6R2O - chains C and D of the 4 polymer chains in the assembly; structure by X-ray diffraction, 2.46 A resolution.

== Chain C ==
Molecule: Hemoglobin subunit alpha
Organism: Equus caballus
UniProt: P01958 (HBA_HORSE); residues 1-141 here correspond to UniProt positions 2-142 (UniProt number = residue number + 1)
Chain sequence (141 residues; numbered 1 to 141; the number before each row is that of its first residue):
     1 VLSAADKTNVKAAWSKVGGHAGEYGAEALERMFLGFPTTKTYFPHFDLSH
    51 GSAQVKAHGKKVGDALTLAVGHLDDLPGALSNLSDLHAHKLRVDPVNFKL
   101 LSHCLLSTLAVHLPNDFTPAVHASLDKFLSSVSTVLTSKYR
Ion coordination: heme Fe near H87 (its only coordinating residue here)
Ligand contacts: heme (HEM): M32, T39, Y42, F43, H45, F46, H58, K61, V62, A65, L66, L83, L86, H87, L91, V93, N97, F98, L101, V132, L136
UniProt features mapped onto this chain:
  - binding site (O2): H58
  - binding site (heme b): H87
  - modified residue: S3 (Phosphoserine), K7 (N6-succinyllysine), T8 (Phosphothreonine), K11 (N6-succinyllysine), K16 (N6-acetyllysine), Y24 (Phosphotyrosine), K40 (N6-succinyllysine), S49 (Phosphoserine), S102 (Phosphoserine), T108 (Phosphothreonine), S124 (Phosphoserine), S131 (Phosphoserine), T134 (Phosphothreonine), T137 (Phosphothreonine), S138 (Phosphoserine)

== Chain D ==
Molecule: Hemoglobin subunit beta
Organism: Equus caballus
UniProt: P02062 (HBB_HORSE); numbering as in UniProt (aligned over 1-145)
Chain sequence (145 residues; numbered 1 to 145; the number before each row is that of its first residue):
     1 VQLSGEEKAAVLALWDKVNEEEVGGEALGRLLVVYPWTQRFFDSFGDLSN
    51 PGAVMGNPKVKAHGKKVLHSFGEGVHHLDNLKGTFAALSELHCDKLHVDP
   101 ENFRLLGNVLVVVLARHFGKDFTPELQASYQKVVAGVANALAHKY
Ion coordination: Na+ near Y35 (its only coordinating residue here); heme Fe near H92 (its only coordinating residue here)
Ligand contacts: heme (HEM): L31, T38, F41, F42, F45, H63, K66, V67, S70, F71, F85, L88, L91, H92, L96, V98, N102, F103, L106, V137, L141
UniProt features mapped onto this chain:
  - binding site (heme b): H63, H92
  - modified residue: V1 (N-acetylvaline), S44 (Phosphoserine), K59 (N6-acetyllysine), K82 (N6-acetyllysine), C93 (S-nitrosocysteine), K144 (N6-acetyllysine)

== Chain C / chain D interface ==
Contacting residue pairs - 41 pairs, chain C then chain D:
  E30(C) - P124(D)
  R31(C) - F122(D)  hydrogen bond (side chain-backbone)
  R31(C) - T123(D)  hydrogen bond (side chain-backbone)
  R31(C) - P124(D)
  R31(C) - Q127(D)  hydrogen bond
  L34(C) - P124(D)  hydrophobic
  L34(C) - E125(D)
  L34(C) - A128(D)
  G35(C) - A128(D)
  F36(C) - Q131(D)
  H50(C) - E125(D)  salt bridge
  K99(C) - R104(D)
  H103(C) - N108(D)
  H103(C) - V111(D)
  H103(C) - V112(D)
  H103(C) - Q127(D)
  H103(C) - Q131(D)  hydrogen bond
  S107(C) - V112(D)
  S107(C) - A115(D)
  S107(C) - Q127(D)  hydrogen bond
  A110(C) - V112(D)
  A110(C) - A115(D)
  A110(C) - R116(D)
  V111(C) - A115(D)  hydrophobic
  V111(C) - G119(D)
  V111(C) - K120(D)
  H112(C) - K120(D)
  P114(C) - R116(D)  hydrogen bond (backbone-side chain)
  F117(C) - R30(D)  hydrogen bond (backbone-side chain)
  F117(C) - V112(D)  hydrophobic
  F117(C) - R116(D)
  T118(C) - R30(D)  hydrogen bond (backbone-side chain)
  P119(C) - R30(D)
  P119(C) - V33(D)
  P119(C) - M55(D)  hydrophobic
  H122(C) - R30(D)  hydrogen bond
  H122(C) - V34(D)
  A123(C) - V33(D)
  A123(C) - V34(D)  hydrophobic
  D126(C) - V34(D)
  D126(C) - Y35(D)
Other interface residues (no listed pair), chain C (21 interface residues in all): C104, A120
Other interface residues (no listed pair), chain D (21 interface residues in all): P51

== Overview ==
Chain C and chain D each contribute 21 residues to their interface, with 9 hydrogen bonds and 1 salt bridge.
Among the polar pairs are H50(C)-E125(D), R31(C)-F122(D) and R31(C)-T123(D). Ligands of chain C: heme. Ligands
of chain D: heme.
Chain C is Hemoglobin subunit alpha and chain D is Hemoglobin subunit beta, both from Equus caballus; the
structure, Hemoglobin structure from serial crystallography with a 3D-printed nozzle, was determined by X-ray
diffraction.
